8QE9 - chains 1E and 2E of the 64 polymer chains in the assembly; structure by electron microscopy, 3.90 A resolution.

# Chain 1E
Protein: DUF1071 domain-containing protein
Organism: Staphylococcus phage 80alpha
UniProtKB: A0A0E1VL05 (A0A0E1VL05_STAA3); residue numbers follow UniProt; this construct covers 2-207
Amino-acid sequence (206 residues; each row starts with the number of its first residue):
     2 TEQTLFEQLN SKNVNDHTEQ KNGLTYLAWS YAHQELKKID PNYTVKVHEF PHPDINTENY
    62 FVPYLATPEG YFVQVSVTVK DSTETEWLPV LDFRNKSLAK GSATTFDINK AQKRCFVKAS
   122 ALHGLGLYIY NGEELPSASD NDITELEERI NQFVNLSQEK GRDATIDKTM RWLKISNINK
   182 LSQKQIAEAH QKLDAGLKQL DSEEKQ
Disordered / not traced: 2-3, 205-207

# Chain 2E
Protein: Helix-turn-helix XRE family protein
Organism: Staphylococcus aureus
UniProtKB: A0FIL5 (A0FIL5_STAAU); residue numbers follow UniProt; this construct covers 2-224
Amino-acid sequence (233 residues; each row starts with the number of its first residue; numbering starts at 0):
     0 MGIRNRLSEL LSERGLKISR VAKDVKIARS SLTSMAQNDS EMIRYDAIDK LCSYLHISPS
    60 EFFEHNPINF DFTFDEEPNY KINDVFEGFE VTANITHAFS IENFDFEILV DVELDNRQKL
   120 NFDLDVSYKE TEKITNSQHR FIFTIKNEDE NIGLKKYVDS LSAGLKNLLF KKINQKLSGY
   180 VSEIIVKNID DIEELFPNKG EKSTTLHKEI LQTDSRLSSD IFKEYGSHHH HHH
Disordered / not traced: 0-1, 224-232
Sequence notes: initiating methionine (0); expression tag (1, 225-232)
What the authors report for this chain:
  - mutagenesis - E89A/V90A/T91A: unchanged binding to DUF1071 domain-containing protein (chain 1E)
  - mutagenesis - F195A/P196A/N197A/K198A/G199A/E200A: abolished binding to DUF1071 domain-containing protein (chain 1E)

# Chain 1E / chain 2E interface
Residue-residue contacts (29; chain 1E residue first):
  Phe154(1E) with Val90(2E), hydrophobic; Phe195(2E), hydrophobic
  Ser158(1E) with Phe195(2E)
  Gly162(1E) with Lys198(2E); Gly199(2E), hydrogen bond (backbone-backbone)
  Arg163(1E) with Val90(2E), hydrogen bond (side chain-backbone); Glu193(2E), salt bridge; Phe195(2E), hydrogen bond (side chain-backbone); Pro196(2E); Asn197(2E); Lys198(2E); Gly199(2E)
  Asp164(1E) with Phe195(2E); Pro196(2E); Gly199(2E)
  Ala165(1E) with Phe195(2E), hydrophobic
  Thr166(1E) with Phe195(2E)
  Lys169(1E) with Leu194(2E); Phe195(2E)
  Thr170(1E) with Phe195(2E)
  Arg172(1E) with Glu192(2E), salt bridge; Leu194(2E)
  Trp173(1E) with Glu89(2E), hydrogen bond; Leu194(2E)
  Gly197(1E) with Val90(2E)
  Gln200(1E) with Thr91(2E); His96(2E)
  Leu201(1E) with Val90(2E), hydrophobic
  Glu204(1E) with Asn197(2E)
Interface residues without a listed pair, chain 1E (16 interface residues in all): Val155
Interface residues without a listed pair, chain 2E (13 interface residues in all): Asn135

# Overview
16 residues of chain 1E face 13 of chain 2E across their interface; the contacts include 4 hydrogen bonds and
2 salt bridges. Polar pairs include Arg163(1E)-Glu193(2E), Arg172(1E)-Glu192(2E) and Arg163(1E)-Val90(2E).
From the paper: F195A/P196A/N197A/K198A/G199A/E200A of chain 2E abolish binding to DUF1071 domain-containing
protein (chain 1E); E89A/V90A/T91A of chain 2E leave binding to DUF1071 domain-containing protein (chain 1E)
unchanged.
Chain 1E is DUF1071 domain-containing protein (Staphylococcus phage 80alpha) and chain 2E is Helix-turn-helix
XRE family protein (Staphylococcus aureus); the structure, Complex between the 80a-Sak SSAP and the SaPI2 Stl
master regulator, was determined by electron microscopy together with 8Q86, 8RC5 and 8PQ8 from the same study.
